Entry 6UER (X-ray diffraction, 2.50 A resolution); this record covers chains A and D of the 3 polymer chains in the assembly.

Chain A:
Molecule: TATA-box-binding protein 1
From: Arabidopsis thaliana
UniProtKB: P28147 (TBP1_ARATH); numbering as in UniProt (aligned over 1-200)
Chain sequence (219 residues; each row starts with the number of its first residue; numbers below 1 keep their minus sign (Met-18 is residue -18)):
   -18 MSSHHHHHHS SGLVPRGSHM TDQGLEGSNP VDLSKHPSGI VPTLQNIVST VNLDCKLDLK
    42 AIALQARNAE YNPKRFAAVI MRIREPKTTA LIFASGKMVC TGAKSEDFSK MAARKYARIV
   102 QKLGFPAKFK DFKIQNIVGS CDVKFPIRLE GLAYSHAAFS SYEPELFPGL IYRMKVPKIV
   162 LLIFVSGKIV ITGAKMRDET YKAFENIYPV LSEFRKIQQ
Disordered / not traced: -18 to 11, 199-200
Construct notes: initiating methionine (-18); expression tag (-17 to 0)
UniProt features mapped onto this chain:
  - modified residue: Thr2 (N-acetylthreonine)

Chain D:
Molecule: 14-nt DNA strand
Sequence (14 nucleotides; each row starts with the number of its first residue):
   215 TGCCCCTTTA TAGC

Interface between chain A and chain D:
Contacting residue pairs (31; chain A residue first):
  Gln26(A) - DT223(D)  sugar contact
  Gln26(A) - DA224(D)  sugar contact
  Asn27(A) - DT222(D)  hydrogen bond to the base
  Asn27(A) - DT223(D)  hydrogen bond to the base
  Arg56(A) - DT221(D)  salt bridge to the phosphate
  Phe57(A) - DC220(D)  base contact
  Ile61(A) - DT221(D)  sugar contact
  Arg63(A) - DT221(D)  phosphate contact
  Arg63(A) - DT222(D)  salt bridge to the phosphate
  Lys68(A) - DT223(D)  phosphate contact
  Thr70(A) - DT221(D)  phosphate contact
  Thr70(A) - DT222(D)  hydrogen bond to the phosphate
  Leu72(A) - DT221(D)  sugar contact
  Thr82(A) - DT222(D)  sugar contact
  Gly83(A) - DT222(D)  phosphate contact
  Lys85(A) - DT223(D)  phosphate contact
  Lys85(A) - DA224(D)  salt bridge to the phosphate
  Val119(A) - DT223(D)  base contact
  Val119(A) - DA224(D)  base contact
  Phe148(A) - DT225(D)  base contact
  Phe148(A) - DA226(D)  base contact
  Pro149(A) - DA226(D)  base contact
  Pro149(A) - DG227(D)  sugar contact
  Leu163(A) - DT225(D)  base contact
  Phe165(A) - DT225(D)  base contact
  Phe165(A) - DA226(D)  sugar contact
  Ser167(A) - DA226(D)  hydrogen bond to the phosphate
  Lys169(A) - DT225(D)  phosphate contact
  Lys169(A) - DA226(D)  salt bridge to the phosphate
  Val171(A) - DA224(D)  base contact
  Val171(A) - DT225(D)  sugar contact
Interface residues without a listed pair, chain A (22 interface residues in all): Val29, Ser121

Summary:
The interface between chain A and chain D involves 22 residues on one side and 8 on the other; the contacts
include 4 hydrogen bonds and 4 salt bridges. Polar pairs include Asn27(A)-DT222(D), Asn27(A)-DT223(D) and
Thr70(A)-DT222(D).
Chain A is TATA-box-binding protein 1 (Arabidopsis thaliana) and chain D is a 14-nt DNA strand; the structure,
Crystal form 2: Structure of TBP bound to C-C mismatch at pH 7, was determined by X-ray diffraction (same
publication as 6UEO, 6UEP and 6UEQ).
